PDB entry 2MTA | X-ray diffraction, 2.40 A resolution | chains H and L of the 4 polymer chains in the assembly

# Chain H
Protein: Methylamine dehydrogenase (heavy subunit)
Source organism: Paracoccus denitrificans
Notes: EC 1.4.99.3
UniProtKB: P29894 (DHMH_PARDE); residues 1-373 here correspond to UniProt positions 45-417 (UniProt number = residue number + 44)
Amino-acid sequence (373 residues; numbered 1 to 373; the number before each row is that of its first residue):
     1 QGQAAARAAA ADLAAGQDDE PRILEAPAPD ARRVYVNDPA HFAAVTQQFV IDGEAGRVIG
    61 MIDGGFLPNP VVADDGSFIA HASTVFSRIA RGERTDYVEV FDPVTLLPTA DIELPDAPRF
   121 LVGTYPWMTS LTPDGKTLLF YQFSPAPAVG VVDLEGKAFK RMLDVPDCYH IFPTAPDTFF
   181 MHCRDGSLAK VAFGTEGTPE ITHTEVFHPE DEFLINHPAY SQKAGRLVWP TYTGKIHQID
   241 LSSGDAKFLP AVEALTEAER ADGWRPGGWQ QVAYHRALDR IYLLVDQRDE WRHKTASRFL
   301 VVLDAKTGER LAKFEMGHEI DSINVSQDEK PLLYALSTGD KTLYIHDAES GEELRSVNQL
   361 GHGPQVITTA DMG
Disulfides: Cys168-Cys183
Construct notes: conflict Phe299 (Leu343 in P29894)

# Chain L
Protein: Methylamine dehydrogenase (light subunit)
Source organism: Paracoccus denitrificans
Notes: EC 1.4.99.3
UniProtKB: P22619 (DHML_PARDE); residues 7-131 here correspond to UniProt positions 64-188 (UniProt number = residue number + 57)
Amino-acid sequence (125 residues; numbered 7 to 131; the number before each row is that of its first residue):
     7 TDPRAKWVPQ DNDIQACDYW RHCSIDGNIC DCSGGSLTNC PPGTKLATAS WVASCYNPTD
    67 GQSYLIAYRD CCGYNVSGRC PCLNTEGELP VYRPEFANDI IWCFGAEDDA MTYHCTISPI
   127 VGKAS
Disulfides: Cys23-Cys88, Cys29-Cys61, Cys36-Cys121, Cys38-Cys86, Cys46-Cys77, Cys78-Cys109
Glycans and other covalent adducts: covalent link Trp57-Trp108
Modified positions: Trp57 (2-amino-3-(6,7-dioxo-6,7-dihydro-1H-indol-3-yl)-propionic acid; TRQ)
Construct notes: conflict Trp57 (Trp114 in P22619)
Swiss-Prot annotation at these positions:
  - modified residue: Trp57 (Tryptophylquinone)
  - cross-link: Trp57 to Trp108 (Tryptophan tryptophylquinone (Trp-Trp))

# Interface between chain H and chain L
Contacting residue pairs (70):
  His41(H) - Val82(L)
  Phe42(H) - Asp32(L)
  Phe42(H) - Val82(L)
  Phe42(H) - Ile107(L)  hydrophobic
  Phe42(H) - Tyr119(L)  hydrophobic
  Ala43(H) - Asn81(L)
  Ala43(H) - Val82(L)  hydrophobic
  Ala44(H) - Asn81(L)  hydrogen bond (backbone-side chain)
  Phe66(H) - Met117(L)
  Phe66(H) - Thr118(L)
  Leu67(H) - Ile107(L)  hydrophobic
  Phe86(H) - Thr118(L)
  Ala90(H) - Gly79(L)
  Ala90(H) - Tyr80(L)
  Ala90(H) - Asn81(L)
  Ala90(H) - Thr118(L)  hydrogen bond (backbone-side chain)
  Arg91(H) - Gly79(L)
  Arg94(H) - Met117(L)
  Phe120(H) - Ile106(L)  hydrophobic
  Leu121(H) - Ile107(L)  hydrogen bond (backbone-backbone)
  Val122(H) - Asp105(L)
  Val122(H) - Ile106(L)  hydrophobic
  Gly123(H) - Asp105(L)  hydrogen bond (backbone-backbone)
  Tyr125(H) - Val97(L)  hydrophobic
  Tyr125(H) - Asp105(L)  hydrogen bond
  Phe143(H) - Pro100(L)  hydrophobic
  Ser144(H) - Phe110(L)
  Tyr169(H) - Tyr98(L)  hydrophobic
  Tyr169(H) - Pro100(L)
  His170(H) - Val97(L)
  His182(H) - Tyr98(L)
  Arg184(H) - Tyr98(L)
  Arg184(H) - Arg99(L)
  Arg184(H) - Glu101(L)  salt bridge
  Glu212(H) - Tyr98(L)  hydrogen bond (backbone-side chain)
  Phe213(H) - Leu95(L)  hydrophobic
  Phe213(H) - Tyr98(L)
  Leu214(H) - Pro96(L)
  Leu214(H) - Tyr98(L)  hydrogen bond (backbone-side chain)
  Asn216(H) - Pro96(L)
  Asn216(H) - Val97(L)  hydrogen bond (side chain-backbone)
  Tyr232(H) - Glu94(L)  hydrogen bond (side chain-backbone)
  Tyr232(H) - Leu95(L)
  Tyr232(H) - Pro96(L)
  Trp269(H) - Asp105(L)
  Asp286(H) - Arg10(L)  salt bridge
  Gln287(H) - Arg10(L)
  Arg288(H) - Arg10(L)
  Asp289(H) - Arg10(L)  hydrogen bond (backbone-backbone)
  Asp289(H) - Lys12(L)
  Trp291(H) - Thr91(L)  hydrogen bond (backbone-side chain)
  Trp291(H) - Glu92(L)
  Trp291(H) - Gly93(L)
  Trp291(H) - Glu94(L)
  Trp291(H) - Leu95(L)  hydrophobic
  Arg292(H) - Pro9(L)  hydrogen bond (side chain-backbone)
  Arg292(H) - Arg10(L)
  Arg292(H) - Ala11(L)
  Arg292(H) - Asn90(L)
  His293(H) - Thr91(L)
  His293(H) - Glu94(L)  salt bridge
  Lys294(H) - Thr91(L)
  Lys294(H) - Glu94(L)  salt bridge
  Lys294(H) - Asn104(L)
  Lys294(H) - Asp105(L)  salt bridge
  Thr295(H) - Pro9(L)
  Thr295(H) - Arg10(L)
  Ala296(H) - Arg10(L)  hydrogen bond (backbone-side chain)
  Arg298(H) - Arg10(L)
  Glu319(H) - Arg10(L)  salt bridge
Other interface residues (no listed pair), chain H (43 interface residues in all): Met128, His208, Glu210, Ser297
Other interface residues (no listed pair), chain L (33 interface residues in all): Trp13, Gly33, Leu89, Trp108

# Summary
Chain H and chain L form an interface of 43 and 33 residues respectively, with 13 hydrogen bonds and 6 salt
bridges. Polar pairs include Arg184(H)-Glu101(L), Asp286(H)-Arg10(L) and His293(H)-Glu94(L).
Here chain H is Methylamine dehydrogenase (heavy subunit) and chain L is Methylamine dehydrogenase (light
subunit), both from Paracoccus denitrificans. Entry 2MTA (Crystal structure of a ternary electron transfer
complex between methylamine dehydrogenase, amicyanin and a C-type cytochrome) was determined by X-ray
diffraction.
